9JTS - chains A and M of the 10 polymer chains in the assembly; structure by electron microscopy, 3.36 A resolution.

== Chain A ==
Name: V(D)J recombination-activating protein 1
From: Mus musculus
Notes: EC 3.1.-.-, 2.3.2.27
Reference sequence: P15919 (RAG1_MOUSE); numbering as in UniProt (aligned over 1-1040)
Amino-acid sequence (1040 residues; row label = number of the first residue in the row):
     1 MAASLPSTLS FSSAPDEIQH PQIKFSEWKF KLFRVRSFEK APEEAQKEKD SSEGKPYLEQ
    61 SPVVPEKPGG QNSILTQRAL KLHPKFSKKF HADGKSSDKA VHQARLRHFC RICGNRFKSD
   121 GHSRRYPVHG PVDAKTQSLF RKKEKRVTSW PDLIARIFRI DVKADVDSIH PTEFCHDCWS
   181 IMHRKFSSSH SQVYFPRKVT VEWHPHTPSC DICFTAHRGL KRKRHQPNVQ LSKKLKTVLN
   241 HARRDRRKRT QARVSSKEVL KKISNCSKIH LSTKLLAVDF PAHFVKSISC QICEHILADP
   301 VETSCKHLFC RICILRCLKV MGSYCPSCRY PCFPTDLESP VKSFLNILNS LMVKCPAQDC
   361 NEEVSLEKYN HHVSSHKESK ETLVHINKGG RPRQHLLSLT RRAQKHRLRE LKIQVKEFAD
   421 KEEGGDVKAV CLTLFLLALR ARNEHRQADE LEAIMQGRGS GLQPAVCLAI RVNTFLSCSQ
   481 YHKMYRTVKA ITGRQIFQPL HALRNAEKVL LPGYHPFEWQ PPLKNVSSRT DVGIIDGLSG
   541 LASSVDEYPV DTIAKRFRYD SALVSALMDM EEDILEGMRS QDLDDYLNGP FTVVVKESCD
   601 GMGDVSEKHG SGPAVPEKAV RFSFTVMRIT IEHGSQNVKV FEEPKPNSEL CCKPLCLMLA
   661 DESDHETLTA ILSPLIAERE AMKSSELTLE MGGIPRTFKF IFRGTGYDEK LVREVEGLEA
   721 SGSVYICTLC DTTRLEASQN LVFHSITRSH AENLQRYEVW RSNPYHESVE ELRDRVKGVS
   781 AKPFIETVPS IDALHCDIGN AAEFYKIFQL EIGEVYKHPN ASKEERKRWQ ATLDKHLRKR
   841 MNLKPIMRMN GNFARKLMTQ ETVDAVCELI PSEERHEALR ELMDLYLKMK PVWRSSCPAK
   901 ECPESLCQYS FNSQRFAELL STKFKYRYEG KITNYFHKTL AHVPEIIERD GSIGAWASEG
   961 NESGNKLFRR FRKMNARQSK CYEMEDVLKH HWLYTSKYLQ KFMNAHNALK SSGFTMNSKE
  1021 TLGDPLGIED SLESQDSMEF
Not modelled in the structure: 1-390, 1009-1040
Swiss-Prot annotation at these positions:
  - zinc finger: Cys290 to Arg329 (RING-type), Leu351 to Lys380 (RAG1-type)
  - DNA-binding region: Gly389 to Gln456 (NBD)
  - binding site (Zn(2+)): Cys266, His270, Cys290, Cys293, His295, Cys305, His307, Cys310, Cys313, Cys325, Cys328, Cys355, Cys360, His372, His376
  - binding site (a divalent metal cation): Asp600, Asp708, Glu962
  - site: Trp893 (Essential for DNA hairpin formation, participates in base-stacking interactions near the cleavage site)
  - cross-link: Lys233 (Glycyl lysine isopeptide (Lys-Gly) (interchain with G-Cter in ubiquitin))
  - mutagenesis: Lys233 (K233M: Abolishes autoubiquitination), His307 (H307A: Displays lower E3 ligase activity and affects the joining step of V(D)J recombination), Cys325 (C325G: Loss of E3 ligase activity and affects the joining step of V(D)J recombination), Arg391 (R391A: Defects in converting nicked products to hairpins; R391L: Impairs DNA-binding and hairpin formation while maintaining some nicking activity), Arg393 (R393A: Impairs DNA-binding and hairpin formation while maintaining some nicking activity), Arg401 (R401A: Allows robust hairpin activity), Arg402 (R402A: Defects in converting nicked products to hairpins), Lys405 (K405A: Reduced hairpin activity), His406 (H406A: Allows robust hairpin activity), Arg407 (R407A: Impairs DNA-binding and reduces hairpin formation without affecting nicking activity), Asn443 (N443A: Impairs DNA-binding; when associated with A-445), His445 (H445A: Impairs DNA-binding; when associated with A-443), 23 further mutagenesis entries in UniProt
Ion coordination: Ca2+: Asp600 (shared with 1 residue of chain F); Zn2+: Cys727, Cys730, His937, His942

== Chain M ==
Molecule: 39-nt DNA strand
Sequence (39 nucleotides; each row starts with the number of its first residue):
    17 CACAGTGATG CAAATCAAGT GTGAAGCCAG ACAAAAACC

== How chain A and chain M interact ==
Contacting residue pairs - 26 pairs, chain A then chain M:
  Arg391(A) - DA52(M)  hydrogen bond to the base
  Arg391(A) - DA53(M)  sugar contact
  Arg401(A) - DC43(M)  salt bridge to the phosphate
  Lys405(A) - DA45(M)  salt bridge to the phosphate
  Arg409(A) - DG46(M)  sugar contact
  Ser477(A) - DT22(M)  hydrogen bond to the phosphate
  Ser477(A) - DG23(M)  phosphate contact
  Cys478(A) - DG23(M)  hydrogen bond to the phosphate
  Ser479(A) - DG21(M)  sugar contact
  Ser479(A) - DG23(M)  hydrogen bond to the phosphate
  Gln480(A) - DG21(M)  hydrogen bond to the phosphate
  Gln480(A) - DT22(M)  phosphate contact
  Lys483(A) - DG21(M)  salt bridge to the phosphate
  Arg504(A) - DA24(M)  salt bridge to the phosphate
  Arg504(A) - DT25(M)  base contact
  Met974(A) - DT22(M)  phosphate contact
  Met974(A) - DG23(M)  phosphate contact
  Asn975(A) - DT22(M)  phosphate contact
  Asn975(A) - DG23(M)  phosphate contact
  Ala976(A) - DT22(M)  sugar contact
  Arg977(A) - DT22(M)  base contact
  Arg977(A) - DG23(M)  base contact
  Arg977(A) - DA24(M)  hydrogen bond to the sugar
  Gln978(A) - DG21(M)  base contact
  Gln978(A) - DT22(M)  base contact
  Lys989(A) - DA24(M)  salt bridge to the phosphate
Interface residues without a listed pair, chain A (18 interface residues in all): Lys412, Asp986
Interface residues without a listed pair, chain M (13 interface residues in all): DG42, DA47, DA51

== Summary ==
18 residues of chain A face 13 of chain M across their interface, with 6 hydrogen bonds and 5 salt bridges.
Polar pairs include Arg391(A)-DA52(M), Arg977(A)-DA24(M) and Ser477(A)-DT22(M).
Chain A is V(D)J recombination-activating protein 1 (Mus musculus) and chain M is a 39-nt DNA strand; the
structure, CryoEM structure of mouse RAG SEC-1DNA (12RSS side), was determined by electron microscopy,
deposited together with 9JPU, 9JPX, 9JQN and 9JTU.
